Entry 6YRC (X-ray diffraction, 1.99 A resolution); this record covers chain A.

# Chain A
Name: Putative iron-dependent peroxidase
From: Streptomyces lividans 1326
Reference sequence: A0A1H2DDB9 (A0A1H2DDB9_9ACTN); residue numbers follow UniProt; this construct covers 1-316
Amino-acid sequence (316 residues; numbered 1 to 316; the number before each row is that of its first residue):
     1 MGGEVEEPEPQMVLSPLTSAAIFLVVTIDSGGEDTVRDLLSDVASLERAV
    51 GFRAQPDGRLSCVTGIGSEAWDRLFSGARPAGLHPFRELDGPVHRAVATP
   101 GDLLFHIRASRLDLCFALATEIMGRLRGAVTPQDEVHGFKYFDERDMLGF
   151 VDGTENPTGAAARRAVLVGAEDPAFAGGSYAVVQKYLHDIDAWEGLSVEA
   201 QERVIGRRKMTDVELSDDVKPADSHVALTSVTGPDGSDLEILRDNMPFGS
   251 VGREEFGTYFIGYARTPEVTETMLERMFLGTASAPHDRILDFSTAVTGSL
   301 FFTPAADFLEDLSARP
Not modelled in the structure: 1-6, 313-316
Bound ions: Mg2+ site 1 near E144 (its only coordinating residue here); Mg2+ site 2 near D191 (its only coordinating residue here); heme Fe near H225 (its only coordinating residue here)
Ligand contacts:
  - polyethylene glycol fragment (7PE; 2-(2-(2-(2-(2-(2-ethoxyethoxy)ethoxy)ethoxy)ethoxy)ethoxy)ethanol), molecule 1: A81, V168, E171, D172, Y180, R265, T266
  - polyethylene glycol fragment (7PE), molecule 2: E155, N156, P157, T158, E240
  - heme (HEM): D146, L148, F150, V151, D152, G153, T154, E155, Q184, Y186, H188, I205, R207, H225, V226, T229, S230, I241, R243, N245, T258, F260, T270, M273, L274, M277, I289, S293
Reported in the primary citation:
  - heme coordination: H225
  - mutagenesis - D152A: unchanged catalytic activity
  - mutagenesis - R243A: decreased catalytic activity
  - catalytic residues: R243

# Summary
Chain A binds heme and polyethylene glycol fragment. The paper reports the catalytic residue R243; R243A
reduces catalytic activity.
Chain A is Putative iron-dependent peroxidase (Streptomyces lividans 1326); the structure,
Spectroscopically-validated structure of DtpB from Streptomyces lividans in the ferric state, was determined
by X-ray diffraction, deposited together with 6YR4, 6YRD and 6YRJ.
